PDB entry 6OVF | X-ray diffraction, 1.95 A resolution | chains A and C

[Chain A]
Name: Disabled homolog 2
Source organism: Homo sapiens
UniProt: P98082 (DAB2_HUMAN); residue numbers follow UniProt; this construct covers 31-191
Sequence (161 residues; numbered 31 to 191; the number before each row is that of its first residue):
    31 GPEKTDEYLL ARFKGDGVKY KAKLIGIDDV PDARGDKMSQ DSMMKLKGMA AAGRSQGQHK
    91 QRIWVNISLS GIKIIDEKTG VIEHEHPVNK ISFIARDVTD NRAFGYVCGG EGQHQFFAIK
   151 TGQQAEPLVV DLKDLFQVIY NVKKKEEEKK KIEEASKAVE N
Unresolved in the structure: 185-191
UniProt features mapped onto this chain:
  - modified residue: Tyr170 (Phosphotyrosine)
  - mutagenesis: Phe166 (F166A: Impairs TGF-beta receptor signaling, no effect on interaction with SMAD2)
Metal / ion sites: Ni2+ site 1: Gly31, Glu141, His144; Mg2+: Asp59, Gln143; Ni2+ site 2 near His89 (its only coordinating residue here)

[Chain C]
Name: STA03
Sequence (13 residues; row label = number of the first residue in the row):
    99 XQNGFDNPNY QPQ
Unresolved in the structure: 99-100
Modified / non-standard residues: ACE (acetyl group) at position 99

[Chain A / chain C interface]
Pairs across the interface (36):
  Ala63(A) - Tyr108(C)  hydrophobic
  Arg64(A) - Asp104(C)  salt bridge
  Asp66(A) - Asn101(C)  hydrogen bond (side chain-backbone)
  Asp66(A) - Gly102(C)  hydrogen bond (side chain-backbone)
  Val118(A) - Asn105(C)  hydrogen bond (backbone-side chain)
  Asn119(A) - Asn107(C)
  Asn119(A) - Tyr108(C)
  Asn119(A) - Gln109(C)  hydrogen bond (backbone-backbone)
  Lys120(A) - Tyr108(C)
  Lys120(A) - Gln109(C)  hydrogen bond (side chain-backbone)
  Lys120(A) - Gln111(C)  hydrogen bond (side chain-backbone)
  Ile121(A) - Asn105(C)  hydrogen bond (backbone-side chain)
  Ile121(A) - Tyr108(C)
  Ser122(A) - Asp104(C)
  Ser122(A) - Asn105(C)  hydrogen bond (backbone-backbone)
  Ser122(A) - Tyr108(C)
  Phe123(A) - Gly102(C)
  Phe123(A) - Phe103(C)
  Phe123(A) - Asp104(C)
  Ile124(A) - Gly102(C)
  Ile124(A) - Phe103(C)  hydrogen bond (backbone-backbone)
  Arg126(A) - Asn101(C)  hydrogen bond (side chain-backbone)
  Gly139(A) - Tyr108(C)  hydrogen bond (backbone-side chain)
  Gly140(A) - Tyr108(C)
  Gly140(A) - Pro110(C)
  Glu141(A) - Pro110(C)  hydrogen bond (backbone-backbone)
  Glu141(A) - Gln111(C)
  His144(A) - Tyr108(C)
  Val159(A) - Phe103(C)
  Lys163(A) - Phe103(C)
  Phe166(A) - Asn105(C)
  Phe166(A) - Asn107(C)  hydrogen bond (backbone-side chain)
  Ile169(A) - Asn107(C)
  Tyr170(A) - Pro106(C)  hydrophobic
  Tyr170(A) - Asn107(C)
  Lys173(A) - Asn107(C)  hydrogen bond
Other interface residues (no listed pair), chain A (24 interface residues in all): Ala125, Val128, Leu162

[Overview]
24 residues of chain A face 11 of chain C across their interface; the contacts include 14 hydrogen bonds and 1
salt bridge. Among the polar pairs are Arg64(A)-Asp104(C), Asp66(A)-Asn101(C) and Asp66(A)-Gly102(C). Curated
annotation (UniProt) lists one mutagenesis site on chain A.
Chain A is Disabled homolog 2 (Homo sapiens) and chain C is STA03; the structure, Crystal Structure of the
Disabled-2 (Dab2) Dab Homology Domain in Complex with Peptide STA03, was determined by X-ray diffraction.
